6AAF - chains A and B; structure by X-ray diffraction, 2.20 A resolution.

# Chain A
Protein: Autophagy-related protein 8
Organism: Schizosaccharomyces pombe (strain 972 / ATCC 24843)
UniProt: O94272 (ATG8_SCHPO); numbering as in UniProt (aligned over 1-116)
Chain sequence (119 residues; numbered -2 to 116; the number before each row is that of its first residue; numbers below 1 keep their minus sign (Gly-2 is residue -2)):
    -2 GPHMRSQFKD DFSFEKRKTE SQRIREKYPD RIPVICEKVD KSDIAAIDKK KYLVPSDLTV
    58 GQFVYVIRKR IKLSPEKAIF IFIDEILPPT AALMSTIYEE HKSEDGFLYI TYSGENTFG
Unresolved in the structure: -2 to 1, 114-116
Sequence notes: expression tag (-2 to 0)
UniProt features mapped onto this chain:
  - site: Gly116 (Cleavage)
  - lipidation: Gly116 (Phosphatidylethanolamine amidated glycine)
  - mutagenesis: Pro52 (P52A: Impairs interaction with atg38 and leads to defective autophagy; when associated with A-67), Arg67 (R67A: Impairs interaction with atg38 and leads to defective autophagy; when associated with A-52)

# Chain B
Protein: Transmembrane protein 184 homolog C30D11.06c
Organism: Schizosaccharomyces pombe (strain 972 / ATCC 24843)
UniProt: Q09906 (TM184_SCHPO); residues 386-409 here = UniProt positions 386-409
Chain sequence (31 residues; numbered 385 to 415; the number before each row is that of its first residue):
   385 MLQFEIDDEM EPLYNQAKQM RYGDYLEVLF Q
Unresolved in the structure: 385, 408-415
Sequence notes: initiating methionine (385); expression tag (410-415)
UniProt features mapped onto this chain:
  - region: Leu386 to Tyr409 (ATG8-interacting region)
  - mutagenesis: Phe388 (F388A: Results in a 4-fold decrease in the affinity with atg8), Asp391 (D391A: Moderately reduces the interaction with ATG8), Glu395 (E395A: Moderately reduces the interaction with ATG8), Tyr398 (Y398A: Results in a 1000-fold decrease in the affinity with atg8), Tyr409 (Y409A: Results in a 6-fold decrease in the affinity with atg8)
Reported in the primary citation:
  - mutagenesis - Y409A (6 fold): decreased binding to Autophagy-related protein 8 (chain A)
  - mutagenesis - L386A, E393A, L397A: unchanged co-localization with Autophagy-related protein 8 (chain A)
  - mutagenesis - F388A, E395A: decreased co-localization with Autophagy-related protein 8 (chain A)
  - mutagenesis - Y398A: abolished co-localization with Autophagy-related protein 8 (chain A)
  - mutagenesis - Y398A: decreased growth in response to metal sensitivity

# How chain A and chain B interact
Pairs across the interface (39; chain A residue first):
  Phe5(A) - Leu386(B)  hydrophobic
  Phe9(A) - Leu386(B)  hydrophobic
  Lys13(A) - Leu386(B)
  Glu17(A) - Leu386(B)  hydrogen bond (side chain-backbone)
  Glu17(A) - Phe388(B)
  Arg20(A) - Phe388(B)
  Ile21(A) - Phe388(B)
  Tyr25(A) - Ile390(B)  hydrophobic
  Arg28(A) - Glu395(B)  salt bridge
  Arg28(A) - Tyr398(B)
  Ile32(A) - Phe388(B)  hydrophobic
  Lys46(A) - Asp391(B)  salt bridge
  Lys46(A) - Met394(B)
  Lys48(A) - Leu386(B)
  Lys48(A) - Gln387(B)  hydrogen bond (side chain-backbone)
  Lys48(A) - Phe388(B)
  Tyr49(A) - Phe388(B)
  Tyr49(A) - Met394(B)  hydrophobic
  Tyr49(A) - Tyr398(B)
  Leu50(A) - Tyr398(B)
  Val51(A) - Tyr398(B)
  Pro52(A) - Tyr398(B)
  Asp54(A) - Lys402(B)  salt bridge
  Leu55(A) - Lys402(B)
  Gly58(A) - Tyr406(B)
  Gln59(A) - Ala401(B)  hydrogen bond (side chain-backbone)
  Gln59(A) - Lys402(B)
  Gln59(A) - Met404(B)  hydrogen bond (side chain-backbone)
  Tyr62(A) - Gln400(B)  hydrogen bond
  Tyr62(A) - Ala401(B)  hydrophobic
  Tyr62(A) - Tyr406(B)
  Val63(A) - Met394(B)  hydrophobic
  Val63(A) - Leu397(B)
  Val63(A) - Tyr398(B)  hydrophobic
  Val63(A) - Ala401(B)  hydrophobic
  Lys66(A) - Leu397(B)
  Arg67(A) - Glu393(B)  salt bridge
  Arg67(A) - Met394(B)
  Phe104(A) - Phe388(B)  hydrophobic
Interface residues without a listed pair, chain A (26 interface residues in all): Val31, Thr87
Interface residues without a listed pair, chain B (18 interface residues in all): Glu389, Arg405, Gly407
Interface features reported in the paper:
  - pairs named by the authors: Arg28(A)-Glu395(B) (salt bridge), Lys46(A)-Asp391(B) (salt bridge)
  - interface residues, chain B: Leu386(B), Phe388(B), Tyr398(B)
  - hot spots on chain B (mutagenesis) - F388A (4 fold), Y398A (1000 fold): decreased binding to Autophagy-related protein 8 (chain A)

# In short
The interface between chain A and chain B involves 26 residues on one side and 18 on the other, with 5
hydrogen bonds and 4 salt bridges. Polar contacts include Arg28(A)-Glu395(B), Lys46(A)-Asp391(B) and
Asp54(A)-Lys402(B). The authors report salt bridges between Arg28(A) and Glu395(B) and Lys46(A) and Asp391(B).
From the paper: Y409A, F388A and Y398A of chain B reduce binding to Autophagy-related protein 8 (chain A);
interface residues Leu386(B), Phe388(B) and Tyr398(B); 7 substitutions were tested in all.
Chain A is Autophagy-related protein 8 and chain B is Transmembrane protein 184 homolog C30D11.06c, both from
Schizosaccharomyces pombe (strain 972 / ATCC 24843); the structure, Crystal structure of fission yeast Atg8
complexed with the helical AIM of Hfl1, was determined by X-ray diffraction (same publication as 6AAG).
